5FHS - chains D and E of the 28 polymer chains in the assembly; structure by X-ray diffraction, 2.70 A resolution.

# Chain D
Name: Proteasome subunit alpha type-5
Organism: Saccharomyces cerevisiae (strain ATCC 204508 / S288c)
Notes: EC 3.4.25.1
Reference sequence: P32379 (PSA5_YEAST); residues -7 to 252 here correspond to UniProt positions 1-260 (UniProt number = residue number + 8)
Amino-acid sequence (260 residues; each row starts with the number of its first residue; numbers below 1 keep their minus sign (Met-7 is residue -7)):
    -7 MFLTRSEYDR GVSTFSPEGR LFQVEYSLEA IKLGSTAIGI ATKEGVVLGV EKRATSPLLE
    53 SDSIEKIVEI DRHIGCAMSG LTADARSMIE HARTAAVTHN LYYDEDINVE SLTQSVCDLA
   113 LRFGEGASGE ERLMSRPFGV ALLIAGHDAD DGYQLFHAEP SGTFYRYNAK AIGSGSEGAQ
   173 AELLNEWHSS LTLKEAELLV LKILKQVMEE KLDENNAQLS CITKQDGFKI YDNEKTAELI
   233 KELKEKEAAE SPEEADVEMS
Unresolved in the structure: -7 to 0, 118-124, 243-252

# Chain E
Name: Proteasome subunit alpha type-6
Organism: Saccharomyces cerevisiae (strain ATCC 204508 / S288c)
Notes: EC 3.4.25.1
Reference sequence: P40302 (PSA6_YEAST); residues 0-233 here correspond to UniProt positions 1-234 (UniProt number = residue number + 1)
Amino-acid sequence (234 residues; each row starts with the number of its first residue; numbering starts at 0):
     0 MFRNNYDGDT VTFSPTGRLF QVEYALEAIK QGSVTVGLRS NTHAVLVALK RNADELSSYQ
    60 KKIIKCDEHM GLSLAGLAPD ARVLSNYLRQ QCNYSSLVFN RKLAVERAGH LLCDKAQKNT
   120 QSYGGRPYGV GLLIIGYDKS GAHLLEFQPS GNVTELYGTA IGARSQGAKT YLERTLDTFI
   180 KIDGNPDELI KAGVEAISQS LRDESLTVDN LSIAIVGKDT PFTIYDGEAV AKYI
Unresolved in the structure: 0-2
Curated features (UniProtKB/Swiss-Prot):
  - modified residue: Ser13 (Phosphoserine)
  - cross-link: Lys190 (Glycyl lysine isopeptide (Lys-Gly) (interchain with G-Cter in ubiquitin))

# Chain D / chain E interface
Residue-residue contacts - 40 pairs, chain D then chain E:
  Ser5(D) with Arg125(E)
  Thr6(D) with Gly7(E); Gln20(E)
  Phe7(D) with Gln20(E), hydrogen bond (backbone-side chain); Tyr23(E); Leu76(E), hydrophobic; Arg125(E); Pro126(E)
  Ser8(D) with Tyr23(E)
  Pro9(D) with Tyr23(E), hydrophobic; Glu26(E)
  Glu10(D) with Glu26(E); Gln30(E)
  Gly11(D) with Tyr23(E); Ala27(E)
  Leu13(D) with Arg125(E)
  Gln106(D) with Arg81(E), hydrogen bond
  Asp110(D) with Arg81(E), salt bridge
  Leu113(D) with Pro78(E), hydrophobic; Arg125(E)
  Glu117(D) with Tyr122(E), hydrogen bond
  Ser153(D) with Pro78(E)
  Gly154(D) with Pro78(E)
  Thr155(D) with Gln59(E)
  Phe156(D) with Gln59(E)
  Tyr157(D) with Arg50(E); Ala52(E); Ser56(E); Ser57(E)
  Arg158(D) with Ser56(E); Ser57(E), hydrogen bond (backbone-backbone)
  Tyr159(D) with Ala52(E); Asp53(E); Leu55(E); Ser56(E)
  Asn160(D) with Leu55(E), hydrogen bond (backbone-backbone)
  Ala161(D) with Leu55(E)
  Gln172(D) with Asp53(E), hydrogen bond; Leu55(E)
  Leu176(D) with Leu55(E), hydrophobic
Other interface residues (no listed pair), chain D (26 interface residues in all): Arg2, Gly3, Leu175
Other interface residues (no listed pair), chain E (25 interface residues in all): Asp6, Ala24, Asn51, Asp79, Gly123, Gly128

# Summary
26 residues of chain D face 25 of chain E across their interface, with 6 hydrogen bonds and 1 salt bridge.
Polar pairs include Asp110(D)-Arg81(E), Phe7(D)-Gln20(E) and Gln106(D)-Arg81(E).
Chain D is Proteasome subunit alpha type-5 and chain E is Proteasome subunit alpha type-6, both from
Saccharomyces cerevisiae (strain ATCC 204508 / S288c); the structure, Yeast 20S proteasome beta5-K33A mutant
(propeptide expressed in trans) in complex with Carfilzomib, was determined by X-ray diffraction, deposited
together with 5CZ4, 5CZ5, 5CZ6, 5CZ7, 5CZ8, 5CZ9 and 16 further entries.
